PDB entry 4OHM | X-ray diffraction, 2.40 A resolution | chain A

Chain A:
Molecule: Glucokinase regulatory protein
From: Homo sapiens
Reference sequence: Q14397 (GCKR_HUMAN); residues 1-625 here = UniProt positions 1-625
Sequence (638 residues; each row starts with the number of its first residue; numbers below 1 keep their minus sign (Met-11 is residue -11)):
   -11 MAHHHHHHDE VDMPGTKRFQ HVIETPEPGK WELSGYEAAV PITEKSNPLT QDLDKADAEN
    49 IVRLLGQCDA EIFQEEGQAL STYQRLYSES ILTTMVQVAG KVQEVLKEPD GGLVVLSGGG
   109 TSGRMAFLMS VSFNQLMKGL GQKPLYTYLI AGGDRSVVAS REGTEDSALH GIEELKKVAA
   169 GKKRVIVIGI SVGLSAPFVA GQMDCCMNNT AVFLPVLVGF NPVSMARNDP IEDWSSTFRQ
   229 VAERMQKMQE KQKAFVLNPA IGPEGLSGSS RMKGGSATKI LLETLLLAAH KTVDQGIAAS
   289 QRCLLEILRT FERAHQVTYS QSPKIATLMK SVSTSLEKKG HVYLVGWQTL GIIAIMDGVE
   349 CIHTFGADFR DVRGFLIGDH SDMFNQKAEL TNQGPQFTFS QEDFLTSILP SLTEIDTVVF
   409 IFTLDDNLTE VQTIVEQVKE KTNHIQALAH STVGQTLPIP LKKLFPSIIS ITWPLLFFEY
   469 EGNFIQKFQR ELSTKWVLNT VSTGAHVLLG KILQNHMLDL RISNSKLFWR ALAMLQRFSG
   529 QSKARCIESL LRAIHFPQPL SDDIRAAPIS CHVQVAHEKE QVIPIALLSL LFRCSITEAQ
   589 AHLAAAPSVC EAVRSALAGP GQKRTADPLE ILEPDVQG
Disordered / not traced: -11 to 0, 67-68, 366-384, 607-626
Construct notes: expression tag (-11 to 0, 626)
UniProt features mapped onto this chain:
  - region: Ala199, Val200 (Important for interaction with GCK), Leu463 to Phe465 (Essential for interaction with GCK)
  - binding site (beta-D-fructose 1-phosphate): Thr109, Ser110, Glu153, Ser179 to Gly181, Glu348, Lys514
  - binding site (beta-D-fructose 6-phosphate): Thr109, Ser110, Ser179 to Gly181, Lys514
  - natural variant: Pro446 (P446L: Protective factor against diabetes type 2)
  - mutagenesis: Lys326 to Lys327 (No effect on inhibition of glucokinase), Asp413 (D413A: Impairs inhibition of glucokinase), Lys450 to Lys451 (Impairs inhibition of glucokinase), Leu463 to Phe465 (Abolishes interaction with GCK. Abolishes inhibition of GCK)
Ligand contacts:
  - 2TF ((2S)-2-{4-[(2S)-4-[(6-aminopyridin-3-yl)sulfonyl]-2-(prop-1-yn-1-yl)piperazin-1-yl]phenyl}-3,3,3-trifluoropropane-1,2-diol): Val10, Tyr24, Val28, Pro29, Glu32, Lys33, Ser34, Gly181, Leu182, Ser183, Asn209, Met213, Ala214, Arg215, Asp217, Ser255, His504, Lys514, Trp517, Arg518, Leu520, Ala521, Met522, Gln524, Arg525
  - D-sorbitol-6-phosphate (S6P): Gly107, Gly108, Thr109, Ser110, Glu150, Glu153, Ile178, Ser179, Val180, Gly181, Ser183, Ala184, Gly256, Ser257, Ser258, Arg259, His351, Thr352, Lys514

Summary:
Chain A binds compound 2TF and D-sorbitol-6-phosphate. From UniProt: 8 beta-D-fructose 1-phosphate-binding
residues, 6 beta-D-fructose 6-phosphate-binding residues and 8 mutagenesis sites.
Chain A is Glucokinase regulatory protein (Homo sapiens); the structure, Human GKRP bound to AMG-0771 and
sorbitol-6-phosphate, was determined by X-ray diffraction, deposited together with 4OHK, 4OHO and 4OHP.
